3AYW - chains D and I of the 10 polymer chains in the assembly; structure by X-ray diffraction, 2.90 A resolution.

Chain D:
Molecule: Histone H2B type 1-J
Source organism: Homo sapiens
UniProtKB: P06899 (H2B1J_HUMAN); residues 0-125 here correspond to UniProt positions 1-126 (UniProt number = residue number + 1)
Amino-acid sequence (129 residues; each row starts with the number of its first residue; numbers below 1 keep their minus sign (Gly-3 is residue -3)):
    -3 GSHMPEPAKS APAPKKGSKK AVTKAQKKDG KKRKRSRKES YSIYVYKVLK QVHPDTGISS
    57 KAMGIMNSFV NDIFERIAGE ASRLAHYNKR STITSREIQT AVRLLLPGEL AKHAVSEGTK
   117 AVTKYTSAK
Disordered / not traced: -3 to 29
Sequence notes: expression tag (-3 to -1)
Metal / ion sites: Mn2+ near Val48 (its only coordinating residue here)
UniProt features mapped onto this chain:
  - modified residue: Pro1 (N-acetylproline), Glu2 (ADP-ribosyl glutamic acid), Lys5 (N6-(2-hydroxyisobutyryl)lysine), Ser6 (ADP-ribosylserine), Lys11 (N6-(beta-hydroxybutyryl)lysine), Lys12 (N6-(2-hydroxyisobutyryl)lysine), Ser14 (Phosphoserine), Lys15 (N6-acetyllysine), Lys16 (N6-(beta-hydroxybutyryl)lysine), Lys20 (N6-(2-hydroxyisobutyryl)lysine), Lys23 (N6-(2-hydroxyisobutyryl)lysine), Lys24 (N6-(2-hydroxyisobutyryl)lysine), Lys34 (N6-(2-hydroxyisobutyryl)lysine), Glu35 (PolyADP-ribosyl glutamic acid), Ser36 (Phosphoserine), Lys43 (N6-(2-hydroxyisobutyryl)lysine), Lys46 (N6-(2-hydroxyisobutyryl)lysine), Lys57 (N6,N6-dimethyllysine), Arg79 (Dimethylated arginine), Lys85 (N6,N6,N6-trimethyllysine) and 6 more in UniProt
  - glycosylation: Ser112 (O-linked (GlcNAc) serine)
  - cross-link (Glycyl lysine isopeptide (Lys-Gly)): Lys5 (interchain with G-Cter in SUMO2), Lys20 (interchain with G-Cter in SUMO2), Lys34 (interchain with G-Cter in ubiquitin), Lys120 (interchain with G-Cter in ubiquitin)

Chain I:
Molecule: 146-nt DNA strand
Sequence (146 nucleotides; row label = number of the first residue in the row):
     1 ATCAATATCC ACCTGCAGAT TCTACCAAAA GTGTATTTGG AAACTGCTCC ATCAAAAGGC
    61 ATGTTCAGCT GAATTCAGCT GAACATGCCT TTTGATGGAG CAGTTTCCAA ATACACTTTT
   121 GGTAGAATCT GCAGGTGGAT ATTGAT
Disordered / not traced: 146
Metal / ion sites: Mn2+ site 1 near DG68 (its only coordinating residue here); Mn2+ site 2 near DG78 (its only coordinating residue here); Mn2+ site 3 near DG100 (its only coordinating residue here); Mn2+ site 4 near DG121 (its only coordinating residue here)

Chain D / chain I interface:
Pairs across the interface - 21 pairs, chain D then chain I:
  Lys30(D) - DG103(I)  hydrogen bond to the phosphate
  Lys30(D) - DT104(I)  hydrogen bond to the phosphate
  Arg31(D) - DA27(I)  phosphate contact
  Arg31(D) - DG103(I)  phosphate contact
  Arg31(D) - DT104(I)  hydrogen bond to the phosphate
  Ser32(D) - DA102(I)  phosphate contact
  Ser32(D) - DG103(I)  hydrogen bond to the phosphate
  Arg33(D) - DA27(I)  sugar contact
  Arg33(D) - DA28(I)  sugar contact
  Glu35(D) - DA29(I)  phosphate contact
  Tyr42(D) - DT20(I)  phosphate contact
  Gly53(D) - DT20(I)  phosphate contact
  Ile54(D) - DT20(I)  phosphate contact
  Ser55(D) - DA19(I)  phosphate contact
  Ser56(D) - DA19(I)  hydrogen bond to the phosphate
  Arg86(D) - DG39(I)  salt bridge to the phosphate
  Arg86(D) - DG40(I)  salt bridge to the phosphate
  Ser87(D) - DT38(I)  phosphate contact
  Ser87(D) - DG39(I)  hydrogen bond to the phosphate
  Thr88(D) - DT38(I)  phosphate contact
  Thr88(D) - DG39(I)  hydrogen bond to the phosphate
Also at the interface, not in a pair above, chain I (12 interface residues in all): DT21

In short:
13 residues of chain D face 12 of chain I across their interface; the contacts include 7 hydrogen bonds and 2
salt bridges. Polar contacts include Lys30(D)-DG103(I), Lys30(D)-DT104(I) and Arg31(D)-DT104(I).
Here chain D is Histone H2B type 1-J (Homo sapiens) and chain I is a 146-nt DNA strand. Entry 3AYW (Crystal
Structure of Human Nucleosome Core Particle Containing H3K56Q mutation) was determined by X-ray diffraction
(same publication as 3AZE, 3AZF, 3AZG, 3AZH, 3AZJ, 3AZK and 3 further entries).
